Entry 6FKL (X-ray diffraction, 2.10 A resolution); this record covers chains A and B of the 6 polymer chains in the assembly.

[Chain A]
Molecule: Tubulin alpha-1B chain
Organism: Bos taurus
UniProtKB: P81947 (TBA1B_BOVIN); residues 1-451 here = UniProt positions 1-451
Sequence (451 residues; row label = number of the first residue in the row):
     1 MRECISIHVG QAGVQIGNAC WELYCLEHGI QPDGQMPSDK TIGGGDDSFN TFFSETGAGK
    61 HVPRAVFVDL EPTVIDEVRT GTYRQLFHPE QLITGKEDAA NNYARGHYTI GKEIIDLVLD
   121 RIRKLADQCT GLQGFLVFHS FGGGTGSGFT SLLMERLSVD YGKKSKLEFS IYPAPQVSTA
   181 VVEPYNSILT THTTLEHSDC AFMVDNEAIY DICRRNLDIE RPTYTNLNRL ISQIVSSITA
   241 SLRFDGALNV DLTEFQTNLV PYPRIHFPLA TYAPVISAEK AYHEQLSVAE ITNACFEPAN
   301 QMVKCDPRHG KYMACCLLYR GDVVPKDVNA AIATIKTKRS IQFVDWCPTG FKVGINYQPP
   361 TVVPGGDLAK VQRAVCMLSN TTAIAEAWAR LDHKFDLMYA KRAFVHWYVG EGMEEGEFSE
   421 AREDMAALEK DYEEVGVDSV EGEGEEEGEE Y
Unresolved in the structure: 440-451
Bound ions: Ca2+: Asp-39, Thr-41, Gly-44, Glu-55
Ligand contacts: GTP (guanosine-5'-triphosphate): Gly-10, Gln-11, Ala-12, Gln-15, Ile-16, Asp-69, Asp-98, Ala-99, Ala-100, Asn-101, Ser-140, Gly-142, Gly-143, Gly-144, Thr-145, Gly-146, Ile-171, Pro-173, Val-177, Ser-178, Glu-183, Asn-206, Tyr-224, Leu-227, Asn-228, Ile-231
Reported in the primary citation:
  - binding site for the ligand DLK: Thr-179

[Chain B]
Molecule: Tubulin beta-2B chain
Organism: Bos taurus
UniProtKB: Q6B856 (TBB2B_BOVIN); the author numbering skips numbers that UniProt does not, so the offset changes along the chain: 1-42 = UniProt 1-42; 45-360 = UniProt 43-358; 369-455 = UniProt 359-445
Sequence (445 residues; row label = number of the first residue in the row; note: 10 numbers in that range are skipped by the numbering (no residue carries them; nothing is unmodelled there)):
     1 MREIVHIQAG QCGNQIGAKF WEVISDEHGI DPTGSYHGDS DL
    45 QLERINVYYN EATGNKYVPR AILVDLEPGT MDSVRSGPFG QIFRPDNFVF GQSGAGNNWA
   105 KGHYTEGAEL VDSVLDVVRK ESESCDCLQG FQLTHSLGGG TGSGMGTLLI SKIREEYPDR
   165 IMNTFSVMPS PKVSDTVVEP YNATLSVHQL VENTDETYCI DNEALYDICF RTLKLTTPTY
   225 GDLNHLVSAT MSGVTTCLRF PGQLNADLRK LAVNMVPFPR LHFFMPGFAP LTSRGSQQYR
   285 ALTVPELTQQ MFDSKNMMAA CDPRHGRYLT VAAIFRGRMS MKEVDEQMLN VQNKNSSYFV
   345 EWIPNNVKTA VCDIPP
   369 RGLKMSATFI GNSTAIQELF KRISEQFTAM FRRKAFLHWY TGEGMDEMEF TEAESNMNDL
   429 VSEYQQYQDA TADEQGEFEE EEGEDEA
Unresolved in the structure: 278-281, 440-455
Bound ions: Mg2+: Gln-11 (together with GDP); Ca2+ near Glu-113 (its only coordinating residue here)
Ligand contacts:
  - DLK (2-{1-[(2-Methoxyphenyl)amino]ethylidene}-5-phenyl-1,3-cyclohexanedione): Ile-4, Tyr-52, Gln-136, Asn-167, Phe-169, Glu-200, Tyr-202, Val-238, Thr-239, Cys-241, Leu-242, Leu-248, Leu-252, Leu-255, Asn-258, Met-259, Ala-316, Ala-317, Ile-318, Lys-352, Thr-353, Ala-354, Ile-378
  - GDP (guanosine-5'-diphosphate): Gly-10, Gln-11, Cys-12, Gln-15, Ile-16, Asp-69, Ala-99, Asn-101, Ser-140, Gly-142, Gly-143, Gly-144, Thr-145, Gly-146, Val-171, Pro-173, Val-177, Asp-179, Glu-183, Asn-206, Leu-209, Tyr-224, Leu-227, Asn-228
UniProt features mapped onto this chain:
  - motif: Met-1 to Ile-4 (MREI motif)
  - binding site (GTP): Gln-11, Glu-71, Ser-140, Gly-144, Thr-145, Gly-146, Asn-206, Asn-228
  - binding site (Mg(2+)): Glu-71
  - modified residue: Ser-40 (Phosphoserine), Thr-57 (Phosphothreonine), Lys-60 (N6-acetyllysine), Ser-174 (Phosphoserine), Thr-287 (Phosphothreonine), Thr-292 (Phosphothreonine), Arg-320 (Omega-N-methylarginine), Glu-448 (5-glutamyl polyglutamate)
  - cross-link (Glycyl lysine isopeptide (Lys-Gly)): Lys-60 (interchain with G-Cter in ubiquitin), Lys-326 (interchain with G-Cter in ubiquitin)
Reported in the primary citation:
  - binding site for DLK: Ile-4, Tyr-52, Gln-136, Asn-167, Phe-169, Glu-200, Tyr-202, Val-238, Thr-239, Cys-241, Leu-242, Leu-248, Leu-252, Leu-255, Asn-258, Met-259, Ala-317, Lys-352, Ala-354
  - conformationally variable residues (side-chain flip): Leu-255

[Chain A / chain B interface]
Pairs across the interface - 60 pairs, chain A then chain B:
  Gln-11(A) / Asn-249(B)  hydrogen bond
  Glu-71(A) / Arg-2(B)  salt bridge
  Glu-71(A) / Asn-249(B)  hydrogen bond
  Pro-72(A) / Met-1(B)
  Thr-73(A) / Met-1(B)
  Thr-73(A) / Asn-249(B)
  Glu-97(A) / Cys-131(B)
  Glu-97(A) / Arg-164(B)  salt bridge
  Glu-97(A) / Arg-253(B)  salt bridge
  Asp-98(A) / Asp-251(B)
  Asp-98(A) / Lys-254(B)  salt bridge
  Ala-100(A) / Arg-253(B)
  Ala-100(A) / Lys-254(B)
  Ala-100(A) / Val-257(B)
  Asn-101(A) / Lys-254(B)
  Asn-101(A) / Asn-258(B)  hydrogen bond
  Arg-105(A) / Arg-253(B)
  Pro-175(A) / Asn-349(B)
  Pro-175(A) / Lys-352(B)  hydrogen bond (backbone-side chain)
  Ser-178(A) / Lys-352(B)  hydrogen bond (backbone-side chain)
  Thr-179(A) / Leu-248(B)
  Thr-179(A) / Lys-352(B)
  Thr-179(A) / Thr-353(B)
  Ala-180(A) / Asn-258(B)
  Ala-180(A) / Lys-352(B)
  Val-181(A) / Asn-258(B)  hydrogen bond (backbone-side chain)
  Val-181(A) / Ile-347(B)  hydrophobic
  Val-181(A) / Pro-348(B)
  Val-181(A) / Asn-349(B)
  Val-182(A) / Asn-258(B)
  Glu-220(A) / Lys-326(B)
  Arg-221(A) / Gln-247(B)
  Arg-221(A) / Met-325(B)
  Arg-221(A) / Asp-329(B)  salt bridge
  Lys-394(A) / Pro-348(B)
  Lys-394(A) / Asn-349(B)  hydrogen bond
  Leu-397(A) / Glu-345(B)
  Leu-397(A) / Trp-346(B)
  Met-398(A) / Trp-346(B)  hydrogen bond (backbone-backbone)
  Met-398(A) / Pro-348(B)
  Lys-401(A) / Phe-262(B)
  Lys-401(A) / Trp-346(B)
  Lys-401(A) / Ala-438(B)
  Lys-401(A) / Thr-439(B)  hydrogen bond (side chain-backbone)
  Arg-402(A) / Phe-262(B)
  Ala-403(A) / Pro-261(B)
  Ala-403(A) / Phe-262(B)  hydrophobic
  Phe-404(A) / Val-257(B)
  Phe-404(A) / Asn-258(B)
  Phe-404(A) / Val-260(B)
  Phe-404(A) / Pro-261(B)  hydrogen bond (backbone-backbone)
  Phe-404(A) / Ile-347(B)  hydrophobic
  His-406(A) / Val-260(B)
  His-406(A) / Pro-261(B)  hydrogen bond (side chain-backbone)
  His-406(A) / Phe-262(B)
  His-406(A) / Pro-263(B)
  Trp-407(A) / Asp-199(B)
  Trp-407(A) / Ala-256(B)
  Trp-407(A) / Val-257(B)
  Trp-407(A) / Val-260(B)  hydrogen bond (side chain-backbone)
Other interface residues (no listed pair), chain A (30 interface residues in all): Val-74, Lys-96, Gln-176, Tyr-210
Other interface residues (no listed pair), chain B (33 interface residues in all): Met-259, Thr-314, Asn-350

[In short]
The interface between chain A and chain B involves 30 residues on one side and 33 on the other, with 12
hydrogen bonds and 5 salt bridges. Among the polar pairs are Glu-71(A)/Arg-2(B), Glu-97(A)/Arg-164(B) and
Glu-97(A)/Arg-253(B). The paper reports a binding site for DLK at Ile-4(B), Tyr-52(B) and Gln-136(B) among
others; a binding site for the ligand DLK at Thr-179(A).
Here chain A is Tubulin alpha-1B chain and chain B is Tubulin beta-2B chain, both from Bos taurus. Entry 6FKL
(Tubulin-TUB015 complex) was determined by X-ray diffraction (same publication as 6FKJ).
